Entry 6JSH (electron microscopy, 5.10 A resolution (low resolution: residue-level contacts below are approximate; hydrogen-bond / salt-bridge calls are withheld)); this record covers chains B and F of the 9 polymer chains in the assembly.

[Chain B (and F)]
Molecule: Fatty acid synthase subunit beta
Source organism: Saccharomyces cerevisiae
Notes: chain F of this document is another copy of the same molecule, construct and numbering; everything in this record applies to it too
Sequence (2051 residues; row label = number of the first residue in the row; X marks 1041 residues of unknown identity (built as UNK)):
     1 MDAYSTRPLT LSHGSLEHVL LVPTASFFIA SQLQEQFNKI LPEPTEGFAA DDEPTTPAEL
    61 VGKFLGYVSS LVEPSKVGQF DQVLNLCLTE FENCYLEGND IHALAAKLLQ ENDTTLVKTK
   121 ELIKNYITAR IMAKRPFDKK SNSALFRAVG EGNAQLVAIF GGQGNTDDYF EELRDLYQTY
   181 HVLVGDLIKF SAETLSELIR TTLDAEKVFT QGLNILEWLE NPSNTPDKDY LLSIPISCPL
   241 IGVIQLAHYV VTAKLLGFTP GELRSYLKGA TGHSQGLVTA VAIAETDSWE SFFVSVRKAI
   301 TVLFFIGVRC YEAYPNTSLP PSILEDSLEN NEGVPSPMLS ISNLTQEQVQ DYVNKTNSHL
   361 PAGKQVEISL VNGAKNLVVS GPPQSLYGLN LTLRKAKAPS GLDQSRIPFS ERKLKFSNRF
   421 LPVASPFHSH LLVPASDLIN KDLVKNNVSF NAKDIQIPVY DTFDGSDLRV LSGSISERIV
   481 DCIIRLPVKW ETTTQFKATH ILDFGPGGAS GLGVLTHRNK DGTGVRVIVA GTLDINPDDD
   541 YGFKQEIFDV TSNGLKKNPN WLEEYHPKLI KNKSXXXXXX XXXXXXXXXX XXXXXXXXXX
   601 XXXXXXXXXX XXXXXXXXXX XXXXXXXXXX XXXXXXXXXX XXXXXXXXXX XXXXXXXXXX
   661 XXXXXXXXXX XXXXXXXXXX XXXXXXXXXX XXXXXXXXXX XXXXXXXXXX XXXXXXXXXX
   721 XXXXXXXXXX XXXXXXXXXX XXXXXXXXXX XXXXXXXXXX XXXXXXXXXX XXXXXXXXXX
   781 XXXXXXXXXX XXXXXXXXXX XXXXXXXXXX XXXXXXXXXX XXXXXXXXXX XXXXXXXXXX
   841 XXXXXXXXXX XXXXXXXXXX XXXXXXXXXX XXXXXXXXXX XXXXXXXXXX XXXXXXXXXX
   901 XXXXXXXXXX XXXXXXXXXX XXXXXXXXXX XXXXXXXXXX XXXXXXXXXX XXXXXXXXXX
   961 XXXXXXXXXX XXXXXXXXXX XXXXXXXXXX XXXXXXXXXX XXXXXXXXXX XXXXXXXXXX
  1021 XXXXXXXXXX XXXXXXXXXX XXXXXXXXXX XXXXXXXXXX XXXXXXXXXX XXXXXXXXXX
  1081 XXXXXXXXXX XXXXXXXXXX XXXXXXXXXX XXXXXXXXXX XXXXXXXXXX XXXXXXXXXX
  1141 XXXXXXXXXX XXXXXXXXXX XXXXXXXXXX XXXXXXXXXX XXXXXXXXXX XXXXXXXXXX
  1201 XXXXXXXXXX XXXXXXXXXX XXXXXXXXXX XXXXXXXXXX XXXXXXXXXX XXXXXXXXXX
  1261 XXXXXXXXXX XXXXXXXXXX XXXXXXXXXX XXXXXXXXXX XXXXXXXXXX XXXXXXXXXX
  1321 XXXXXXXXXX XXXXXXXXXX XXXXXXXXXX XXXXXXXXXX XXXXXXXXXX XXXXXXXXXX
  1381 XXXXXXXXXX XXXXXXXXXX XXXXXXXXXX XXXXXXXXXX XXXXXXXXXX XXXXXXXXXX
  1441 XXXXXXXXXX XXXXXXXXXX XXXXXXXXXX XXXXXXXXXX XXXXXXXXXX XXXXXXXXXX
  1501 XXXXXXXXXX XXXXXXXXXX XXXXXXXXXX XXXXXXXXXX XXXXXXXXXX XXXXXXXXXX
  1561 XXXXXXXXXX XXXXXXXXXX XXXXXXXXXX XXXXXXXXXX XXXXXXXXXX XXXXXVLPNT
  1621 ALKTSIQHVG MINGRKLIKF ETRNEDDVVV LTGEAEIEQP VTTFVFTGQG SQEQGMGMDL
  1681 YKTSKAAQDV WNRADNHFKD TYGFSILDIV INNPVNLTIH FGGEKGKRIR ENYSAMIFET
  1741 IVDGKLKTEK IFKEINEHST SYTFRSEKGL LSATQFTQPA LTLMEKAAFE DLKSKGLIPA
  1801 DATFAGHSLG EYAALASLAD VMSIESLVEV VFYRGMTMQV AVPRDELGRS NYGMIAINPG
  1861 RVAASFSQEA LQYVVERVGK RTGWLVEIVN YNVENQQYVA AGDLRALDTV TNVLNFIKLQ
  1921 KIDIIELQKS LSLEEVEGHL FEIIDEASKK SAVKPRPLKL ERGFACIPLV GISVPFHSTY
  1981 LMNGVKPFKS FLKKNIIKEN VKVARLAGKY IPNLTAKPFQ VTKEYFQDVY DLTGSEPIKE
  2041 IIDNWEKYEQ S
Disordered / not traced: 137-154, 575-582, 1000-1075, 1571-1615

[How chain B and chain F interact]
Interface residues of chain B (facing chain F), 11 residues: K207, T210, Q211, N224, D227, Y230, Y311, T317, S318, P320, P321

[Overview]
No residue of chain B is in contact with chain F.
Chain B and chain F are both Fatty acid synthase subunit beta (Saccharomyces cerevisiae); the structure,
Apo-state Fatty Acid Synthase, was determined by electron microscopy, deposited together with 6JSI.
